Entry 7NKD (electron microscopy, 3.12 A resolution); this record covers chains A and b of the 8 polymer chains in the assembly.

[Chain A]
Molecule: ATP synthase subunit alpha
Organism: Mycolicibacterium smegmatis (strain ATCC 700084 / mc(2)155)
Notes: EC 7.1.2.2
UniProtKB: A0R202 (ATPA_MYCS2); residue numbers follow UniProt; this construct covers 1-548
Sequence (548 residues; numbered 1 to 548; the number before each row is that of its first residue):
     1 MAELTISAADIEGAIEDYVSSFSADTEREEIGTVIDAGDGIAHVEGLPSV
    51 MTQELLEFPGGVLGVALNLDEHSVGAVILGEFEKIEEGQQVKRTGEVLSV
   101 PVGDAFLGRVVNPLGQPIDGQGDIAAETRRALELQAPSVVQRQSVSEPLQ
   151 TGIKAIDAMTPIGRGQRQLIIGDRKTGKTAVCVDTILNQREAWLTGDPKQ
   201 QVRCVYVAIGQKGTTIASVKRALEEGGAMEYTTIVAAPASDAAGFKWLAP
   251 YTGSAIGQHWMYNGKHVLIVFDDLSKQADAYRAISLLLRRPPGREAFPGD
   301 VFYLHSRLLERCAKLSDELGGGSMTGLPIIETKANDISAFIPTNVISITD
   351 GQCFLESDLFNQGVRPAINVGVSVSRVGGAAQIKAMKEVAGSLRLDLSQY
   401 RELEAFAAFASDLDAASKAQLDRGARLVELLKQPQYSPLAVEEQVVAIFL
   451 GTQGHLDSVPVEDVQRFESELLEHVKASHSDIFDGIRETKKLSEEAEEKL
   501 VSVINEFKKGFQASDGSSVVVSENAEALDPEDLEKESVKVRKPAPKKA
Not modelled in the structure: 1-4, 38-41, 53, 67, 76-81, 97-110, 119, 126-548
Curated features (UniProtKB/Swiss-Prot):
  - binding site (ATP): Gly172 to Thr179
  - site: Ser373 (Required for activity)

[Chain b]
Molecule: ATP synthase subunit b
Organism: Mycolicibacterium smegmatis (strain ATCC 700084 / mc(2)155)
Notes: engineered mutation(s): C-ter 10His tag
UniProtKB: A0R204 (ATPF_MYCS2); residues 1-170 here = UniProt positions 1-170
Sequence (180 residues; numbered 1 to 180; the number before each row is that of its first residue):
     1 MGEFSATILAASQAAEEGGGGSNFLIPNGTFFAVLIIFLIVLGVISKWVV
    51 PPISKVLAEREAMLAKTAADNRKSAEQVAAAQADYEKEMAEARAQASALR
   101 DEARAAGRSVVDEKRAQASGEVAQTLTQADQQLSAQGDQVRSGLESSVDG
   151 LSAKLASRILGVDVNSGGTQHHHHHHHHHH
Not modelled in the structure: 1-129, 167-180
Sequence notes: expression tag (171-180)

[Chain A / chain b interface]
Pairs across the interface - 18 pairs, chain A then chain b:
  Thr5(A) with Gln136(b), hydrogen bond (backbone-side chain)
  Ile6(A) with Gln136(b)
  Ala8(A) with Val140(b), hydrophobic; Leu144(b)
  Ile11(A) with Leu144(b), hydrophobic
  Glu12(A) with Leu144(b); Leu151(b)
  Ile15(A) with Leu151(b), hydrophobic
  Glu16(A) with Leu151(b)
  Val19(A) with Leu151(b); Lys154(b); Leu155(b); Arg158(b)
  Ser20(A) with Arg158(b), hydrogen bond (backbone-side chain)
  Ser21(A) with Arg158(b)
  Phe22(A) with Arg158(b), hydrogen bond (backbone-side chain); Ile159(b), hydrophobic
  Ser23(A) with Arg158(b), hydrogen bond

[Overview]
12 residues of chain A face 8 of chain b across their interface; the contacts include 4 hydrogen bonds. Polar
contacts include Thr5(A)-Gln136(b), Ser20(A)-Arg158(b) and Phe22(A)-Arg158(b). UniProt lists 8 ATP-binding
residues on chain A.
Chain A is ATP synthase subunit alpha and chain b is ATP synthase subunit b, both from Mycolicibacterium
smegmatis (strain ATCC 700084 / mc(2)155); the structure, Mycobacterium smegmatis ATP synthase b-delta state
1, was determined by electron microscopy, deposited together with 7NJK, 7NJL, 7NJM, 7NJN, 7NJO, 7NJP and 20
further entries.
